PDB entry 8DBR | electron microscopy, 3.20 A resolution | chains X and Y of the 22 polymer chains in the assembly

== Chain X (and Y) ==
Name: ATP synthase subunit b
Source organism: Escherichia coli
Notes: chain Y of this document is another copy of the same molecule, construct and numbering; everything in this record applies to it too
UniProt: D6IFY0 (D6IFY0_ECOLX); residue numbers follow UniProt; this construct covers 1-156
Sequence (156 residues; row label = number of the first residue in the row):
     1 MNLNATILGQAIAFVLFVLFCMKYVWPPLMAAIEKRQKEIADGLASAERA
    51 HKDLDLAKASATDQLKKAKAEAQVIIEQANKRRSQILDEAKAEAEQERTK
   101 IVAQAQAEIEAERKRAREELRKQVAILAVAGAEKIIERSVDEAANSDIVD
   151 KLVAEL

== Chain X / chain Y interface ==
Contacting residue pairs (62; chain X residue first):
  Gly43(X) with Ala50(Y)
  Ser46(X) with Leu54(Y)
  Ala50(X) with Asp53(Y); Ala57(Y)
  Asp53(X) with Ala57(Y)
  Leu54(X) with Ser60(Y)
  Ala57(X) with Ala61(Y), hydrophobic; Gln64(Y)
  Ser60(X) with Gln64(Y), hydrogen bond
  Ala61(X) with Gln64(Y)
  Gln64(X) with Ala68(Y); Lys69(Y); Ala72(Y)
  Leu65(X) with Glu71(Y)
  Ala68(X) with Ala72(Y); Ile75(Y)
  Glu71(X) with Ile76(Y)
  Ala72(X) with Ala79(Y), hydrophobic
  Ile75(X) with Ala79(Y); Arg83(Y), hydrogen bond (backbone-side chain)
  Ile76(X) with Arg82(Y)
  Gln78(X) with Arg83(Y), hydrogen bond
  Ala79(X) with Arg83(Y); Ile86(Y)
  Arg82(X) with Leu87(Y)
  Arg83(X) with Ile86(Y); Ala90(Y)
  Ile86(X) with Ala90(Y)
  Ala90(X) with Ala94(Y), hydrophobic
  Lys91(X) with Glu97(Y)
  Ala94(X) with Arg98(Y); Ile101(Y), hydrophobic
  Glu97(X) with Arg98(Y), salt bridge
  Arg98(X) with Gln104(Y); Ala105(Y); Glu108(Y), salt bridge
  Val102(X) with Glu108(Y)
  Ala105(X) with Ile109(Y), hydrophobic
  Ile109(X) with Glu112(Y)
  Arg113(X) with Ala116(Y); Leu120(Y)
  Ala116(X) with Leu120(Y), hydrophobic
  Arg117(X) with Gln123(Y), hydrogen bond
  Leu120(X) with Leu120(Y), hydrophobic; Gln123(Y); Val124(Y), hydrophobic
  Val124(X) with Leu127(Y), hydrophobic
  Leu127(X) with Ala128(Y); Gly131(Y); Ala132(Y); Ile135(Y)
  Ala128(X) with Ile135(Y)
  Ile135(X) with Ile136(Y), hydrophobic; Ile148(Y)
  Ile136(X) with Ser139(Y); Ala144(Y), hydrophobic
  Glu137(X) with Lys151(Y), salt bridge
  Ala143(X) with Arg138(Y)
  Ala144(X) with Arg138(Y)
  Asp147(X) with Arg138(Y), hydrogen bond (backbone-side chain)
  Lys151(X) with Arg138(Y)
  Leu156(X) with Leu127(Y), hydrophobic
Also at the interface, not in a pair above, chain X (56 interface residues in all): Ala47, Lys58, Lys69, Val74, Asn80, Leu87, Ile101, Gln106, Ala130, Gly131, Asp141, Ile148, Glu155
Also at the interface, not in a pair above, chain Y (49 interface residues in all): Lys58, Lys91, Val102, Arg115, Glu119, Asp147

== In short ==
56 residues of chain X face 49 of chain Y across their interface; the contacts include 5 hydrogen bonds and 3
salt bridges. Among the polar pairs are Glu97(X)-Arg98(Y), Arg98(X)-Glu108(Y) and Glu137(X)-Lys151(Y).
Chain X and chain Y are both ATP synthase subunit b (Escherichia coli); the structure, E. coli ATP synthase
imaged in 10mM MgATP State2 "half-up, was determined by electron microscopy, deposited together with 8DBP,
8DBQ, 8DBS, 8DBT, 8DBU, 8DBV and 8DBW.
